PDB entry 9Q91 | electron microscopy, 7.20 A resolution (low resolution: residue-level contacts below are approximate; hydrogen-bond / salt-bridge calls are withheld) | chains 5 and 6 of the 14 polymer chains in the assembly

[Chain 5 (and 6)]
Name: Psp operon transcriptional activator
Organism: Escherichia coli K-12
Notes: chain 6 of this document is another copy of the same molecule, construct and numbering; everything in this record applies to it too
UniProt: P37344 (PSPF_ECOLI); residues 1-259 here = UniProt positions 1-259
Chain sequence (259 residues; numbered 1 to 259; the number before each row is that of its first residue):
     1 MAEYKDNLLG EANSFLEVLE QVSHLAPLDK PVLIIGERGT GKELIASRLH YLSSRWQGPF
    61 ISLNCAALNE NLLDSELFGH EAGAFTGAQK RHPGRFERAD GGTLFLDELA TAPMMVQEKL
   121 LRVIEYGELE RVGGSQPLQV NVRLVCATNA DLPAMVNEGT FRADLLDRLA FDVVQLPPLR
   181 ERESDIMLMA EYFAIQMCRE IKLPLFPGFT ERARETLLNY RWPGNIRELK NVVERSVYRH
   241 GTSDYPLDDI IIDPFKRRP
Not modelled in the structure: 1-4 (chain 6: fully traced)
Swiss-Prot annotation at these positions:
  - binding site (ATP): Gly-36 to Glu-43, Ala-99 to Glu-108
From the paper describing this entry:
  - catalytic residues: Asn-64, Asp-107, Glu-108, Arg-162, Arg-168 (citing earlier work)

[How chain 5 and chain 6 interact]
Contacting residue pairs (18):
  Gly-39(5) / Asp-164(6)
  Ala-66(5) / Met-115(6)
  Ala-67(5) / Asp-74(6)
  Lys-90(5) / Gly-83(6)
  Lys-90(5) / Ala-84(6)
  His-92(5) / Ala-82(6)
  His-92(5) / Gly-83(6)
  Pro-93(5) / Gly-133(6)
  Arg-98(5) / Gly-133(6)
  Arg-98(5) / Gly-134(6)
  Arg-98(5) / Ser-135(6)
  Gly-224(5) / Asp-167(6)
  Arg-227(5) / Asp-167(6)
  Arg-227(5) / Arg-168(6)
  Asn-231(5) / Ala-170(6)
  Asn-231(5) / Phe-171(6)
  Glu-234(5) / Phe-171(6)
  Arg-235(5) / Phe-171(6)
Also at the interface, not in a pair above, chain 5 (22 interface residues in all): Arg-38, Asn-69, His-80, Ala-88, Gln-89, Arg-95, Ala-99, Ile-201, Glu-228, Tyr-238
Also at the interface, not in a pair above, chain 6 (20 interface residues in all): Leu-25, Leu-28, Asn-71, Ala-88, Lys-119, Leu-169, Asp-172

[In short]
The interface between chain 5 and chain 6 involves 22 residues on one side and 20 on the other. Curated
annotation (UniProt) lists 18 ATP-binding residues on chain 5. The paper reports catalytic residues Asn-64(5),
Asp-107(5) and Glu-108(5) among others.
Chain 5 and chain 6 are both Psp operon transcriptional activator (Escherichia coli K-12); the structure,
CryoEM structure of bacterial transcription intermediate complex mediated by activator PspF containing nifH
promoter DNA containing ..., was determined by electron microscopy, deposited together with 9Q92, 9Q93, 9Q94,
9Q95, 9Q96, 9Q97 and 9Q98.
